Entry 8XTG (X-ray diffraction, 2.00 A resolution); this record covers chains A and B.

== Chain A (and B) ==
Protein: O-methyltransferase mpaG'
Organism: Penicillium brevicompactum
Notes: EC 2.1.1.-; chain B of this document is another copy of the same molecule, construct and numbering; everything in this record applies to it too
UniProtKB: A0A0B5L781 (MPAG2_PENBR); numbering as in UniProt (aligned over 3-398)
Chain sequence (400 residues; numbered -1 to 398; the number before each row is that of its first residue; numbers below 1 keep their minus sign (Gly-1 is residue -1)):
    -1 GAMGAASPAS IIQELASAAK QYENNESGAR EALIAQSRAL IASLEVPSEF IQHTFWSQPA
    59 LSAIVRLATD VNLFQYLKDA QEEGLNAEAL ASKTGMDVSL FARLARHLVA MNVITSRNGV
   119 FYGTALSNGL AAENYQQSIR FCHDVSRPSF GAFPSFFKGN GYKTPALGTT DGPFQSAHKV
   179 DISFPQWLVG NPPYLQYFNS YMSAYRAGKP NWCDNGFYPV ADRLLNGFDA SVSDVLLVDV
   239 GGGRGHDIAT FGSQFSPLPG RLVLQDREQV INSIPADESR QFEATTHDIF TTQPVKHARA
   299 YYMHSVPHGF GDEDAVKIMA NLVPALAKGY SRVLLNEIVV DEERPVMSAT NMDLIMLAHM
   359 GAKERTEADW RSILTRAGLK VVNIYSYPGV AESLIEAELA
Unresolved in the structure: -1 to 4 (chain B: -1 to 3)
Differences from the reference sequence: expression tag (-1 to 2)
Ligand contacts:
  - O-desmethyl mycophenolic acid (A1LWD): Phe139, Ser144, Phe182, Pro183, Leu186, Phe196, Tyr199, Met200, Tyr203, Arg265, Ser303, Val304, His306, Gly307, Phe308, Met350, Ile353, Met354, His357, Met358
  - S-adenosylhomocysteine (SAH): Phe196, Met200, Tyr203, Gly239, Gly240, Gly241, His244, Asp245, Asp264, Arg265, Val268, His285, Asp286, Ile287, Phe288, His302, Ser303, Val304, Phe308
Swiss-Prot annotation at these positions:
  - active site: His306 (Proton acceptor), Glu335, Glu362
  - binding site ((4E,8E)-10-(4,6-dihydroxy-7-methyl-3-oxo-1,3-dihydro-2-benzofuran-5-yl)-4,8-dimethyldeca-4,8-dienoate): Ser144, Tyr199, Arg265, Gln267, Ser303
  - binding site (4-farnesyl-3,5-dihydroxy-6-methylphthalide): Ser144, Tyr199, Ser303
  - binding site (6-O-desmethylmycophenolate): Ser144, Tyr199, Arg265, Ser303
  - binding site (S-adenosyl-L-homocysteine): Asn197, Tyr203, Asp237, Gly239, His244, Asp245, Asp264, Arg265, Asp286, Ile287, His302
  - binding site (S-adenosyl-L-methionine): Asp264
  - mutagenesis: Phe196 (F196A: Completely abolishes the activity towards FDHMP-3C), Arg265 (R265A: Impairs enzymatic activity towards FDHMP-3C, with only 35.6% activity retained, and R265A only exhibited a 0.39-fold decreased activity towards 6-O-desmethylmycophenolate), Gln267 (Q267A: Opens the substrate entrance, and leads to higher catalytic efficiencies towards DMMPA, FDHMP-3C and FDHMP ...), His306 (H306A: Completely abolishes the methyltransferase activity), Glu362 (E362A: Leads to a significant decrease in methylation activity)
From the paper describing this entry:
  - binding site for S-adenosylhomocysteine: Met200, Tyr203, Gly239, His244, Asp264, Asp286, Ile287, His302
  - binding site for O-desmethyl mycophenolic acid: Trp54, Phe182, Leu186, Phe196, Tyr199, Met200, Tyr203, Arg265, Ser303, Val304, His306, Phe308, Ile353, Met354, His357, Met358
  - mutagenesis - F196A: abolished catalytic activity on O-desmethyl mycophenolic acid
  - mutagenesis - R265A (0.39-fold): decreased catalytic activity on O-desmethyl mycophenolic acid
  - catalytic residues: His306, Glu362
  - mutagenesis - Q267W, E362A: decreased catalytic activity on the three substrates
  - mutagenesis - H306A: abolished catalytic activity on the three substrates
  - mutagenesis - Q267A: increased catalytic activity on O-desmethyl mycophenolic acid

== Chain A / chain B interface ==
Contacting residue pairs (176):
  Pro6(A) with Tyr20(B)
  Ile10(A) with Ala17(B), hydrophobic; Leu31(B), hydrophobic
  Leu13(A) with Leu13(B), hydrophobic
  Ala17(A) with Ile10(B), hydrophobic
  Tyr20(A) with Pro6(B); Leu42(B)
  Glu21(A) with Ile10(B)
  Arg28(A) with Leu42(B), hydrogen bond (side chain-backbone); Glu43(B); Val44(B); Glu47(B), salt bridge
  Glu29(A) with Glu47(B)
  Leu31(A) with Leu42(B), hydrophobic
  Ile32(A) with Ile39(B), hydrophobic; Leu42(B), hydrophobic
  Ser35(A) with Ser35(B); Leu38(B); Ile39(B)
  Arg36(A) with Ile39(B); Glu43(B), salt bridge; His51(B), hydrogen bond
  Ala37(A) with Asn110(B)
  Leu38(A) with Leu31(B), hydrophobic; Ser35(B)
  Ile39(A) with Ser35(B); Arg36(B); Ile39(B), hydrophobic
  Ala40(A) with Asn110(B)
  Leu42(A) with Tyr20(B); Arg28(B), hydrogen bond (backbone-side chain); Leu31(B), hydrophobic; Ile32(B), hydrophobic
  Glu43(A) with Arg28(B); Ile32(B); Arg36(B), salt bridge
  Val44(A) with Gly206(B)
  Pro45(A) with Leu124(B), hydrophobic; Tyr133(B)
  Ser46(A) with Tyr133(B); Ala202(B); Tyr203(B); Arg204(B); Ala205(B), hydrogen bond (side chain-backbone)
  Glu47(A) with Arg28(B), salt bridge; Glu29(B); Lys207(B), salt bridge
  Phe48(A) with Val111(B), hydrophobic; Leu124(B), hydrophobic; Leu128(B), hydrophobic
  Ile49(A) with Ile137(B), hydrophobic
  Gln50(A) with Tyr203(B), hydrogen bond (side chain-backbone); Asn349(B)
  His51(A) with Arg36(B); Met345(B)
  Thr52(A) with Ser60(B)
  Phe53(A) with Ser60(B); Val63(B), hydrophobic; Cys140(B), hydrophobic
  Trp54(A) with Cys140(B); Tyr199(B), hydrogen bond; Asn349(B); Met350(B), hydrophobic; Ile353(B), hydrophobic
  Ser55(A) with Met345(B); Asn349(B), hydrogen bond
  Gln56(A) with Gln56(B)
  Pro57(A) with Phe148(B), hydrophobic
  Ala58(A) with Phe148(B), hydrophobic; Leu352(B), hydrophobic
  Ser60(A) with Thr52(B), hydrogen bond (side chain-backbone); Phe53(B)
  Ala61(A) with Phe148(B); Phe151(B), hydrophobic; Pro152(B)
  Ile62(A) with Leu352(B), hydrophobic
  Arg64(A) with Pro152(B)
  Leu65(A) with Tyr160(B), hydrophobic
  Asp68(A) with Tyr160(B)
  Val69(A) with Tyr160(B)
  Gly93(A) with Gly159(B); Tyr160(B)
  Met94(A) with Tyr160(B), hydrophobic
  Asp95(A) with Tyr160(B), hydrogen bond (backbone-backbone); Thr162(B), hydrogen bond
  Leu98(A) with Phe155(B), hydrophobic; Tyr160(B); Lys161(B); Thr162(B); Leu355(B), hydrophobic
  Arg101(A) with Asp351(B), salt bridge; Leu355(B); Ala360(B), hydrogen bond (side chain-backbone); Lys361(B)
  Leu102(A) with Leu352(B), hydrophobic
  Arg104(A) with Glu340(B), salt bridge; Pro343(B); Thr348(B)
  His105(A) with Thr348(B), hydrogen bond; Asn349(B); Leu352(B)
  Ala108(A) with Pro343(B); Val344(B); Met345(B); Thr348(B)
  Met109(A) with Met345(B), hydrophobic
  Asn110(A) with Ala37(B); Ala40(B)
  Val111(A) with Phe48(B), hydrophobic
  Leu124(A) with Pro45(B), hydrophobic; Phe48(B), hydrophobic
  Leu128(A) with Phe48(B), hydrophobic
  Tyr133(A) with Pro45(B); Ser46(B), hydrogen bond (side chain-backbone); Ile49(B), hydrophobic
  Ile137(A) with Ile49(B), hydrophobic
  Cys140(A) with Phe53(B), hydrophobic; Trp54(B)
  His141(A) with Gly149(B); Pro152(B)
  Arg145(A) with Gly149(B)
  Phe148(A) with Phe53(B); Pro57(B), hydrophobic; Ala58(B), hydrophobic; Ala61(B)
  Gly149(A) with His141(B); Arg145(B)
  Phe151(A) with Ala61(B), hydrophobic
  Pro152(A) with Ala61(B); Arg64(B); His141(B)
  Phe155(A) with Leu98(B), hydrophobic
  Tyr160(A) with Leu65(B), hydrophobic; Asp68(B); Val69(B); Met94(B), hydrophobic; Asp95(B), hydrogen bond (backbone-backbone); Leu98(B)
  Thr162(A) with Asp95(B), hydrogen bond; Ser97(B); Leu98(B)
  Tyr199(A) with Trp54(B), hydrogen bond
  Ala202(A) with Ser46(B)
  Tyr203(A) with Ser46(B); Gln50(B), hydrogen bond (backbone-side chain)
  Arg204(A) with Ser46(B)
  Ala205(A) with Val44(B); Ser46(B), hydrogen bond (backbone-side chain)
  Lys207(A) with Glu47(B), salt bridge
  Glu340(A) with Arg104(B), salt bridge
  Pro343(A) with Arg104(B); Val107(B), hydrophobic; Ala108(B)
  Val344(A) with Ala108(B)
  Met345(A) with His51(B); Ser55(B); Ala108(B); Met109(B), hydrophobic
  Thr348(A) with Arg104(B); His105(B), hydrogen bond; Ala108(B)
  Asn349(A) with Gln50(B), hydrogen bond; Trp54(B); Ser55(B), hydrogen bond; His105(B)
  Met350(A) with Trp54(B), hydrophobic
  Asp351(A) with Arg101(B), salt bridge
  Leu352(A) with Ala58(B), hydrophobic; Ile62(B), hydrophobic; Leu102(B), hydrophobic; His105(B)
  Ile353(A) with Trp54(B), hydrophobic
  Leu355(A) with Leu98(B), hydrophobic; Arg101(B)
  Ala360(A) with Arg101(B), hydrogen bond (backbone-side chain)
  Lys361(A) with Arg101(B)
Also at the interface, not in a pair above, chain A (94 interface residues in all): Leu59, Val63, Ser97, Val107, Lys156, Gly159, Lys161, Gly206, Glu341
Also at the interface, not in a pair above, chain B (95 interface residues in all): Ala7, Leu59, Gly93, Asn116, Gly117, Gly127

== Summary ==
The interface between chain A and chain B involves 94 residues on one side and 95 on the other, with 22
hydrogen bonds and 10 salt bridges. Polar pairs include Arg28(A)-Glu47(B), Arg36(A)-Glu43(B) and
Glu47(A)-Lys207(B). The paper reports catalytic residues His306(A) and Glu362(A); Q267W and E362A of chain A
reduce catalytic activity on the three substrates; 6 substitutions were tested in all.
Both chains are O-methyltransferase mpaG' (Penicillium brevicompactum). Entry 8XTG (Crystal structure of
methyltransferase MpaG' in complex with SAH and DMMPA) was determined by X-ray diffraction, deposited together
with 8XTE and 8XTF.
